PDB entry 9QB3 | electron microscopy, 3.90 A resolution | chains G and H of the 20 polymer chains in the assembly

== Chain G ==
Protein: H/ACA ribonucleoprotein complex subunit DKC1
Source organism: Homo sapiens
Notes: EC 5.4.99.-
UniProt: O60832 (DKC1_HUMAN); residue numbers follow UniProt; this construct covers 1-514
Amino-acid sequence (514 residues; row label = number of the first residue in the row):
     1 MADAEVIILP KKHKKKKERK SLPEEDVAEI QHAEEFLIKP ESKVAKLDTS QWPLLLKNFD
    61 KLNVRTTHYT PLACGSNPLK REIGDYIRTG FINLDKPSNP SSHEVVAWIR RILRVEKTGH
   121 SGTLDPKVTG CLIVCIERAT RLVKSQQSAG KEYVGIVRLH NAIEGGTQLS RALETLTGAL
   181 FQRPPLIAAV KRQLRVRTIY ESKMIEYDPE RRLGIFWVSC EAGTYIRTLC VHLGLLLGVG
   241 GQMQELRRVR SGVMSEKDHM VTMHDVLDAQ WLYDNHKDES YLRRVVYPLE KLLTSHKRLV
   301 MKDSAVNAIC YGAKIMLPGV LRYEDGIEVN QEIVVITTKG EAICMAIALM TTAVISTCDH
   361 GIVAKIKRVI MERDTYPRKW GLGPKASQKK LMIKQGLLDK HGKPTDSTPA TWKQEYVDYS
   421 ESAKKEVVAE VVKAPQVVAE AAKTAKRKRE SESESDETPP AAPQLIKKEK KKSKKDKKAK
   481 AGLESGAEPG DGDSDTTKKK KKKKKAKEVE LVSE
Disordered / not traced: 1-42, 396-514
Swiss-Prot annotation at these positions:
  - region: A2 to S21 (Nucleolar localization)
  - active site: D125 (Nucleophile)
  - modified residue: A2 (N-acetylalanine), S21 (Phosphoserine), S387 (Phosphoserine), S451 (Phosphoserine), S453 (Phosphoserine), S455 (Phosphoserine), T458 (Phosphothreonine), S485 (Phosphoserine), S494 (Phosphoserine), S513 (Phosphoserine)
  - cross-link (Glycyl lysine isopeptide (Lys-Gly)): K20 (interchain with G-Cter in SUMO2), K39 (interchain with G-Cter in SUMO2), K43 (interchain with G-Cter in SUMO2), K191 (interchain with G-Cter in SUMO2), K394 (interchain with G-Cter in SUMO2), K413 (interchain with G-Cter in SUMO1), K424 (interchain with G-Cter in SUMO2), K433 (interchain with G-Cter in SUMO2), K467 (interchain with G-Cter in SUMO2)
Reported in the primary citation:
  - mutagenesis - R158W/R211A/R212A, R158W/R211D/R212D, R211D/R212D: decreased binding to incorporation into telomerase
  - mutagenesis - R158W, R211A/R212A: decreased binding to telomerase incorporation
  - mutagenesis - R158W/R211D/R212D: decreased binding to hTR

== Chain H ==
Protein: H/ACA ribonucleoprotein complex subunit 1
Source organism: Homo sapiens
UniProt: Q9NY12 (GAR1_HUMAN); residues 1-217 here = UniProt positions 1-217
Amino-acid sequence (217 residues; numbered 1 to 217; the number before each row is that of its first residue):
     1 MSFRGGGRGG FNRGGGGGGF NRGGSSNHFR GGGGGGGGGN FRGGGRGGFG RGGGRGGFNK
    61 GQDQGPPERV VLLGEFLHPC EDDIVCKCTT DENKVPYFNA PVYLENKEQI GKVDEIFGQL
   121 RDFYFSVKLS ENMKASSFKK LQKFYIDPYK LLPLQRFLPR PPGEKGPPRG GGRGGRGGGR
   181 GGGGRGGGRG GGFRGGRGGG GGGFRGGRGG GFRGRGH
Disordered / not traced: 1-64, 162-217
Swiss-Prot annotation at these positions:
  - cross-link: K134 (Glycyl lysine isopeptide (Lys-Gly) (interchain with G-Cter in SUMO2))
Reported in the primary citation:
  - post-translational modification sites: K134 (citing earlier work)

== Interface between chain G and chain H ==
Contacting residue pairs (41):
  H160(G) - E81(H)  salt bridge
  T175(G) - Q119(H)
  T175(G) - Y124(H)
  T177(G) - Q119(H)  hydrogen bond (backbone-side chain)
  A179(G) - Q119(H)
  A179(G) - L120(H)  hydrogen bond (backbone-backbone)
  L180(G) - G118(H)
  L180(G) - Q119(H)
  F181(G) - V95(H)  hydrophobic
  F181(G) - I116(H)
  F181(G) - G118(H)  hydrogen bond (backbone-backbone)
  F181(G) - L120(H)
  F181(G) - F123(H)  hydrophobic
  F181(G) - L154(H)  hydrophobic
  F181(G) - F157(H)  hydrophobic
  R183(G) - F98(H)
  R183(G) - D114(H)  hydrogen bond (side chain-backbone)
  R183(G) - E115(H)  salt bridge
  K191(G) - F98(H)
  Q193(G) - R156(H)  hydrogen bond
  L194(G) - V95(H)  hydrophobic
  L194(G) - I116(H)  hydrophobic
  L194(G) - F157(H)
  V196(G) - L120(H)  hydrophobic
  V196(G) - F157(H)
  H232(G) - E115(H)  salt bridge
  H232(G) - F117(H)
  G234(G) - C80(H)
  L235(G) - H78(H)  hydrogen bond (backbone-side chain)
  L235(G) - C80(H)  hydrophobic
  L235(G) - V85(H)
  L235(G) - E115(H)
  L235(G) - F117(H)  hydrophobic
  L236(G) - H78(H)  hydrogen bond (backbone-side chain)
  L236(G) - Y124(H)
  G238(G) - H78(H)
  G238(G) - P79(H)
  G238(G) - C80(H)  hydrogen bond (backbone-side chain)
  V239(G) - E81(H)
  G240(G) - C80(H)
  G240(G) - E81(H)
Also at the interface, not in a pair above, chain G (21 interface residues in all): L176, V231, L237
Also at the interface, not in a pair above, chain H (21 interface residues in all): D83, S126

== Overview ==
The chain G/chain H interface involves 21 residues from each chain; the contacts include 8 hydrogen bonds and
3 salt bridges. Polar contacts include H160(G)-E81(H), R183(G)-E115(H) and H232(G)-E115(H). From the paper:
R158W/R211A/R212A, R158W/R211D/R212D and R211D/R212D of chain G reduce binding to incorporation into
telomerase; a modification site at K134(H); 5 substitutions were tested in all.
Here chain G is H/ACA ribonucleoprotein complex subunit DKC1 and chain H is H/ACA ribonucleoprotein complex
subunit 1, both from Homo sapiens. Entry 9QB3 (Dimer structure of H/ACA RNP lobe of human telomerase) was
determined by electron microscopy together with 9QAX, 9QAY, 9QAZ and 9QB2 from the same study.
